Entry 5L5V (X-ray diffraction, 2.70 A resolution); this record covers chains A and B of the 28 polymer chains in the assembly.

Chain A:
Molecule: Proteasome subunit alpha type-2
From: Saccharomyces cerevisiae (strain ATCC 204508 / S288c)
Notes: EC 3.4.25.1
UniProt: P23639 (PSA2_YEAST); residue numbers follow UniProt; this construct covers 1-250
Sequence (250 residues; each row starts with the number of its first residue):
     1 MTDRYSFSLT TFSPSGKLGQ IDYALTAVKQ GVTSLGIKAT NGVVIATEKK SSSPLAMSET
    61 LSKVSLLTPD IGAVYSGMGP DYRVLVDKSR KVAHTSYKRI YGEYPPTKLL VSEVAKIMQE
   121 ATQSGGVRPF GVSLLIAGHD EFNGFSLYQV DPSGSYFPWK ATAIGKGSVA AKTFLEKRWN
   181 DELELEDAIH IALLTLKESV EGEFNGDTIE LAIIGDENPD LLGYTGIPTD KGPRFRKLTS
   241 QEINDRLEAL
Curated features (UniProtKB/Swiss-Prot):
  - cross-link: Lys108 (Glycyl lysine isopeptide (Lys-Gly) (interchain with G-Cter in ubiquitin))

Chain B:
Molecule: Proteasome subunit alpha type-3
From: Saccharomyces cerevisiae (strain ATCC 204508 / S288c)
Notes: EC 3.4.25.1
UniProt: P23638 (PSA3_YEAST); residues 0-257 here correspond to UniProt positions 1-258 (UniProt number = residue number + 1)
Sequence (258 residues; each row starts with the number of its first residue; numbering starts at 0):
     0 MGSRRYDSRT TIFSPEGRLY QVEYALESIS HAGTAIGIMA SDGIVLAAER KVTSTLLEQD
    60 TSTEKLYKLN DKIAVAVAGL TADAEILINT ARIHAQNYLK TYNEDIPVEI LVRRLSDIKQ
   120 GYTQHGGLRP FGVSFIYAGY DDRYGYQLYT SNPSGNYTGW KAISVGANTS AAQTLLQMDY
   180 KDDMKVDDAI ELALKTLSKT TDSSALTYDR LEFATIRKGA NDGEVYQKIF KPQEIKDILV
   240 KTGITKKDED EEADEDMK
Not modelled in the structure: 0, 245-257
Curated features (UniProtKB/Swiss-Prot):
  - cross-link (Glycyl lysine isopeptide (Lys-Gly)): Lys99 (interchain with G-Cter in ubiquitin), Lys198 (interchain with G-Cter in ubiquitin), Lys230 (interchain with G-Cter in ubiquitin)

Interface between chain A and chain B:
Pairs across the interface - 61 pairs, chain A then chain B:
  Arg4(A) with Ser2(B), hydrogen bond (backbone-side chain)
  Tyr5(A) with Ser2(B); Tyr5(B)
  Ser6(A) with Gly125(B); Leu127(B)
  Phe7(A) with Ser2(B); Tyr5(B); Asp6(B); Gly126(B)
  Ser8(A) with Gly126(B), hydrogen bond (backbone-backbone); Leu127(B); Arg128(B), hydrogen bond (side chain-backbone)
  Thr10(A) with Arg128(B)
  Thr11(A) with Thr9(B); Gln20(B)
  Phe12(A) with Gln20(B); Tyr23(B); Arg128(B); Pro129(B); Gly131(B)
  Ser13(A) with Tyr23(B)
  Pro14(A) with Tyr23(B), hydrophobic; Glu26(B)
  Ser15(A) with Glu26(B); His30(B)
  Gly16(A) with Tyr23(B); Ser27(B), hydrogen bond (backbone-side chain)
  Leu18(A) with Arg128(B)
  Lys38(A) with Glu57(B), salt bridge
  Ser112(A) with Glu84(B)
  Lys116(A) with Ile85(B)
  Gln119(A) with Ala81(B); Asp82(B), hydrogen bond; Ile85(B); Arg128(B)
  Thr122(A) with Arg128(B), hydrogen bond (backbone-side chain)
  Gln123(A) with Tyr121(B); Leu127(B); Arg128(B), hydrogen bond (side chain-backbone); Phe130(B)
  Gly125(A) with Leu127(B)
  Ser153(A) with Ala81(B)
  Gly154(A) with Ala81(B)
  Ser155(A) with Ala81(B)
  Tyr156(A) with Glu84(B), hydrogen bond
  Phe157(A) with Leu56(B), hydrophobic
  Pro158(A) with Leu56(B); Glu57(B), hydrogen bond (backbone-backbone); Thr60(B); Ser61(B)
  Trp159(A) with Ser53(B); Leu55(B); Leu56(B)
  Lys160(A) with Thr54(B); Leu55(B), hydrogen bond (backbone-backbone); Glu57(B)
  Ala161(A) with Leu55(B)
  Leu175(A) with Leu55(B), hydrophobic
  Glu176(A) with Ser53(B); Thr54(B); Leu55(B)
Interface residues without a listed pair, chain A (35 interface residues in all): Ser124, Tyr148, Lys172, Trp179
Interface residues without a listed pair, chain B (32 interface residues in all): Ser7, Ala24, Leu79, Thr80

In short:
35 residues of chain A face 32 of chain B across their interface, with 10 hydrogen bonds and 1 salt bridge.
Polar pairs include Lys38(A)-Glu57(B), Arg4(A)-Ser2(B) and Ser8(A)-Arg128(B).
Chain A is Proteasome subunit alpha type-2 and chain B is Proteasome subunit alpha type-3, both from
Saccharomyces cerevisiae (strain ATCC 204508 / S288c); the structure, 'Yeast 20S proteasome with human beta5i
(1-138; V31M) and human beta6 (97-111; 118-133) in complex with ..., was determined by X-ray diffraction
together with 5L52, 5L54, 5L55, 5L5A, 5L5B, 5L5D and 30 further entries from the same study.
